Entry 7YIV (X-ray diffraction, 3.18 A resolution); this record covers chains D and H of the 8 polymer chains in the assembly.

Chain D (and H):
Name: Alkaline phosphatase, tissue-nonspecific isozyme
Organism: Homo sapiens
Notes: EC 3.1.3.1, 3.9.1.1; chain H of this document is another copy of the same molecule, construct and numbering; everything in this record applies to it too
UniProt: P05186 (PPBT_HUMAN); residues 18-500 here = UniProt positions 18-500
Chain sequence (518 residues; row label = number of the first residue in the row; numbers below 1 keep their minus sign (Met-1 is residue -1)):
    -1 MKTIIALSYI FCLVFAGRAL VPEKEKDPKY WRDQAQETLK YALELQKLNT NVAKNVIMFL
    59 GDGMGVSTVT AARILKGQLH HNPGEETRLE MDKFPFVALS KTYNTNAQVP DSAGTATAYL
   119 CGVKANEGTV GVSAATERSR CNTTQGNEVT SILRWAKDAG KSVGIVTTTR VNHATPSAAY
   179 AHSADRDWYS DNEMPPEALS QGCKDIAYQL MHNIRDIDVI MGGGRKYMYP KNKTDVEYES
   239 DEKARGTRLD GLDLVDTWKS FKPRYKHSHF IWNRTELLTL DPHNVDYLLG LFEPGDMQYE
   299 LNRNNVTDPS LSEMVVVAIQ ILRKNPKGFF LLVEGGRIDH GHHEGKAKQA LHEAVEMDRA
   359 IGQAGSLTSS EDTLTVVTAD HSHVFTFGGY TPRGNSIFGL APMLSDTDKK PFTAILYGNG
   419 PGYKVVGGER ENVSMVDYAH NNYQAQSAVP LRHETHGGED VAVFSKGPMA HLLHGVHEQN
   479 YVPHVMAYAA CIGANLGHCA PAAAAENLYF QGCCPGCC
Disordered / not traced: -1 to 17, 500-516 (chain H: -1 to 17, 502-516)
Disulfides: Cys139-Cys201, Cys489-Cys497
Covalent attachments: N-acetylglucosamine (NAG) linked to Asn140, Asn271, Asn303, Asn430
Construct notes: initiating methionine (-1); expression tag (0-17, 501-516)
Bound ions: Mg2+: Asp60, Thr173, Glu332; Zn2+ site 1: Asp60, Ser110, Asp378, His379; Ca2+: Glu235, Phe290, Glu291, Asp306; Zn2+ site 2: His341, His454
UniProt features mapped onto this chain:
  - active site: Ser110 (Phosphoserine intermediate)
  - binding site (Mg(2+)): Asp60, Thr173, Glu332
  - binding site (Zn(2+)): Asp60, Ser110, Asp337, His341, Asp378, His379, His454
  - binding site (Ca(2+)): Glu235, Phe290, Glu291, Asp306
  - modified residue: Ser110 (Phosphoserine)
  - glycosylation (N-linked (GlcNAc...) asparagine): Asn140, Asn230, Asn271, Asn303, Asn430
  - natural variant: Tyr28 (Y28C: In HPPI), Ala33 (A33V: In HOPS), Ala40 (A40V: In HOPS), Ala51 (A51S: In HOPS; A51V: In HOPS), Met62 (M62L: In HOPS; M62V: In HOPS), Gly63 (G63R: In HOPS; G63V: In HOPS), Thr68 (T68M: In HPPC), Arg71 (R71C: In HOPS; R71H: In HOPS; R71P: In HOPS; R71S: In HPPC), Gly75 (G75S: In HOPS), Gln76 (Q76R: In HOPS), Gly82 (G82R: In HOPS), Pro108 (P108L: In HOPS), 78 further natural variant entries in UniProt
  - mutagenesis: Glu235 (E235A: Abolished alkaline phosphatase activity), Trp270 (W270A: Reduced alkaline phosphatase activity), Arg272 (R272A: Reduced alkaline phosphatase activity), Phe290 (F290A: Abolished alkaline phosphatase activity), Glu291 (E291A: Reduced alkaline phosphatase activity), Asp306 (D306A: Abolished alkaline phosphatase activity)
What the authors report for this chain:
  - binding site for Ca2+: Arg223, Tyr236, Thr305
  - disease-associated variants - Y28D, D156Y, E235G, E291K, D306V, T366N, C497S: decreased catalytic activity
  - catalytic residues: Ser110
  - catalytic residues: Arg184 (proposed by the authors, not directly observed)
  - disease-associated variants - T167M, H171R, H171Y, R184W: abolished catalytic activity
  - mutagenesis - N170D, D294A, G334D: abolished catalytic activity
  - self-association interface (contacts with another copy of this molecule): Arg262
  - disease-associated variants - K264R: unchanged catalytic activity

Interface between chain D and chain H:
Contacting residue pairs (11; chain D residue first):
  Gln143(D) with Arg213(H), hydrogen bond
  Arg213(D) with Asp156(H), hydrogen bond (side chain-backbone); Ala157(H)
  Asp214(D) with Lys325(H), salt bridge
  Ser258(D) with Leu494(H)
  Phe259(D) with Leu494(H), hydrophobic
  Arg262(D) with Thr48(H), hydrogen bond (side chain-backbone); Asn49(H); Val50(H); His496(H), hydrogen bond (side chain-backbone); Cys497(H)
Other interface residues (no listed pair), chain D (7 interface residues in all): Pro261

In short:
7 residues of chain D face 10 of chain H across their interface, with 4 hydrogen bonds and 1 salt bridge.
Polar pairs include Asp214(D)-Lys325(H), Gln143(D)-Arg213(H) and Arg213(D)-Asp156(H). The paper reports
catalytic residues Ser110(D) and Arg184(D); Y28D, D156Y and E235G of chain D, among others, reduce catalytic
activity; 15 substitutions were tested in all.
Chain D and chain H are both Alkaline phosphatase, tissue-nonspecific isozyme (Homo sapiens); the structure,
The Crystal Structure of Human Tissue Nonspecific Alkaline Phosphatase (ALPL) at Basic pH, was determined by
X-ray diffraction, deposited together with 7YIW.
